PDB entry 2HMU | X-ray diffraction, 2.25 A resolution | chains A and B

[Chain A (and B)]
Molecule: YuaA protein
From: Bacillus subtilis
Notes: fragment: RCK CORE DOMAIN (KTN), residues 1-144; chain B of this document is another copy of the same molecule, construct and numbering; everything in this record applies to it too
Reference sequence: O32080 (O32080_BACSU); residues 1-144 here = UniProt positions 1-144
Sequence (144 residues; row label = number of the first residue in the row):
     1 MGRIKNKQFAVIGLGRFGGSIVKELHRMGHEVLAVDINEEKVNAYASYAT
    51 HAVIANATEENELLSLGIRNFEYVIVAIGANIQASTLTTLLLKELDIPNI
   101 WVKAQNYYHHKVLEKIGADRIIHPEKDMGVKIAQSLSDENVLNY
Disordered / not traced: 1-5 (chain B: 1-6, 142-144)
Construct notes: engineered mutation V22 (Cys in O32080)
Residues lining bound ligands: ATP (adenosine-5'-triphosphate): I12, G13, L14, G15, R16, F17, D36, I37, N38, K41, A55, N56, A57, T58, A77, I78, G79, A80, A84, K103
Curated features (UniProtKB/Swiss-Prot):
  - binding site (NAD(+)): R16, D36 to N38, N56, A57, I78 to A80, K103 to Q105, H109, E125

[How chain A and chain B interact]
Residue-residue contacts (70; chain A residue first):
  Q8(A) - E139(B)
  F9(A) - L136(B)
  F9(A) - E139(B)
  R16(A) - Q105(B)
  R16(A) - E125(B)  salt bridge
  R16(A) - K126(B)
  F17(A) - E125(B)
  F17(A) - M128(B)
  F17(A) - G129(B)
  S20(A) - K126(B)  hydrogen bond (side chain-backbone)
  S20(A) - G129(B)
  S20(A) - V130(B)
  I21(A) - G129(B)
  I21(A) - A133(B)
  I21(A) - L136(B)  hydrophobic
  E24(A) - A133(B)
  E24(A) - Q134(B)  hydrogen bond
  L25(A) - A133(B)
  M28(A) - Q134(B)
  M28(A) - S137(B)
  H30(A) - S137(B)  hydrogen bond
  Y73(A) - L136(B)  hydrophobic
  Y73(A) - E139(B)
  W101(A) - S135(B)
  W101(A) - L136(B)  hydrophobic
  K103(A) - E125(B)  salt bridge
  Q105(A) - R16(B)  hydrogen bond (backbone-side chain)
  N106(A) - R16(B)
  R120(A) - S135(B)  hydrogen bond
  I122(A) - M128(B)  hydrophobic
  P124(A) - E125(B)
  P124(A) - M128(B)
  E125(A) - R16(B)
  E125(A) - F17(B)
  E125(A) - K103(B)  salt bridge
  E125(A) - P124(B)
  E125(A) - E125(B)
  K126(A) - R16(B)
  K126(A) - S20(B)  hydrogen bond (backbone-side chain)
  D127(A) - M128(B)
  M128(A) - P124(B)
  M128(A) - D127(B)
  M128(A) - M128(B)
  G129(A) - F17(B)
  G129(A) - S20(B)
  G129(A) - I21(B)
  V130(A) - S20(B)
  V130(A) - E24(B)
  K131(A) - M128(B)
  K131(A) - K131(B)
  I132(A) - F17(B)  hydrophobic
  I132(A) - I75(B)  hydrophobic
  I132(A) - R120(B)
  I132(A) - I122(B)  hydrophobic
  A133(A) - I21(B)
  A133(A) - E24(B)
  A133(A) - L25(B)
  Q134(A) - M28(B)
  S135(A) - W101(B)
  S135(A) - R120(B)
  L136(A) - F9(B)
  L136(A) - Y73(B)  hydrophobic
  L136(A) - I75(B)  hydrophobic
  L136(A) - W101(B)  hydrophobic
  S137(A) - M28(B)
  S137(A) - H30(B)  hydrogen bond
  E139(A) - Y73(B)  hydrogen bond
  N140(A) - K7(B)  hydrogen bond (side chain-backbone)
  N140(A) - F9(B)
  V141(A) - H30(B)
Interface residues without a listed pair, chain A (35 interface residues in all): I75
Interface residues without a listed pair, chain B (32 interface residues in all): I132

[In short]
35 residues of chain A face 32 of chain B across their interface, with 9 hydrogen bonds and 3 salt bridges.
Among the polar pairs are R16(A)-E125(B), K103(A)-E125(B) and S20(A)-K126(B). Chain A binds ATP. UniProt lists
14 NAD+-binding residues on chain A.
Both chains are YuaA protein (Bacillus subtilis). Entry 2HMU (Diamond-shaped octameric ring structure of an
RCK domain with ATP bound) was determined by X-ray diffraction, deposited together with 2HMS and 2HMT.
